PDB entry 2IYP | X-ray diffraction, 2.79 A resolution | chains A and B

[Chain A (and B)]
Molecule: 6-phosphogluconate dehydrogenase, decarboxylating
From: Lactococcus lactis
Notes: EC 1.1.1.44; chain B of this document is another copy of the same molecule, construct and numbering; everything in this record applies to it too
UniProt: P96789 (6PGD_LACLC); residue numbers follow UniProt; this construct covers 1-472
Sequence (473 residues; row label = number of the first residue in the row; numbering starts at 0):
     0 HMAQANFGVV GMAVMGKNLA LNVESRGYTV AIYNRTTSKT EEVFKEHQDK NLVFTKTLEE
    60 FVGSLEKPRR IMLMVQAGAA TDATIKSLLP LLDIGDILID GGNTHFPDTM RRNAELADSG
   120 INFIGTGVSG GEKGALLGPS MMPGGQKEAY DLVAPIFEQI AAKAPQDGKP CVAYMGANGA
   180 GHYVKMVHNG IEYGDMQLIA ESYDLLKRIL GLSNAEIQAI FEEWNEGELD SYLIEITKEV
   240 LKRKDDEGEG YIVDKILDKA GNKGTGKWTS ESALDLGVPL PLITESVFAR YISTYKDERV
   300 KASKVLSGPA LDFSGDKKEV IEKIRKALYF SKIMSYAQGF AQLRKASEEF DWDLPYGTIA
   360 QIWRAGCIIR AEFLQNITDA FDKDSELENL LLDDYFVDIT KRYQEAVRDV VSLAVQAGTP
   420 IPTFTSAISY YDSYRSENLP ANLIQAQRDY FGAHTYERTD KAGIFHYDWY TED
Not modelled in the structure: 0, 471-472 (chain B: 471-472)
Small-molecule neighbours:
  - ribulose-5-phosphate (5RP): N102, V127, S128, K184, H187, N188, E191, Y192, G260, N261, K262, G263, T264, R289, I367
  - NADP (NAP; NADP nicotinamide-adenine-dinucleotide phosphate): G10, M11, A12, V13, M14, N33, R34, T35, K38, M73, V74, Q75, A76, A79, T83, G101, N102, V127, G130, K184
UniProt features mapped onto this chain:
  - active site: K184 (Proton acceptor), E191 (Proton donor)
  - binding site (NADP(+)): G10 to G15, N33 to T35, V74 to A76, N102
  - binding site (substrate): N102, S128 to G130, H187, N188, Y192, K262, R289, R447, H453
Reported in the primary citation:
  - binding site for NADP: G10 to G15, N33, R34, T35, V74, Q75, A76, A79, T83, N102
  - conformationally variable residues (domain motion, order/disorder transition): R34, A76 to G77, A82 to P89, I98 to G101, R111 to V127, A148 to A153
  - self-association interface (contacts with another copy of this molecule): R434 to Y469
  - catalytic residues: K184 (citing earlier work)
  - catalytic residues: E191 (proposed by the authors, not directly observed)

[Interface between chain A and chain B]
Residue-residue contacts (263):
  G130(A) - F450(B)
  E131(A) - F450(B)  hydrogen bond (backbone-backbone)
  E131(A) - Y469(B)
  K132(A) - Y469(B)
  E191(A) - F450(B)
  M195(A) - I443(B)  hydrophobic
  M195(A) - Q446(B)
  M195(A) - R447(B)
  Q196(A) - I443(B)
  I198(A) - Q446(B)
  A199(A) - P439(B)
  Y202(A) - P439(B)  hydrophobic
  Y202(A) - N441(B)
  Y202(A) - L442(B)  hydrophobic
  D203(A) - P439(B)
  R207(A) - N437(B)
  I235(A) - Y449(B)  hydrophobic
  T236(A) - L442(B)
  T236(A) - Q446(B)  hydrogen bond
  E238(A) - Y449(B)
  V239(A) - A445(B)  hydrophobic
  V239(A) - Y449(B)  hydrophobic
  V239(A) - W468(B)  hydrophobic
  R242(A) - Y466(B)
  R242(A) - D467(B)
  R242(A) - W468(B)  hydrogen bond (side chain-backbone)
  K243(A) - Y466(B)  hydrogen bond (backbone-side chain)
  D244(A) - R457(B)  salt bridge
  D245(A) - R457(B)  salt bridge
  D245(A) - Y466(B)
  E246(A) - R457(B)
  E246(A) - K460(B)  salt bridge
  E246(A) - F464(B)
  I251(A) - Y455(B)
  I251(A) - Y466(B)  hydrophobic
  V252(A) - N441(B)  hydrogen bond (backbone-side chain)
  D253(A) - T458(B)
  K254(A) - R457(B)
  K254(A) - T458(B)  hydrogen bond (backbone-backbone)
  I255(A) - N441(B)
  I255(A) - Q444(B)
  I255(A) - A445(B)  hydrophobic
  I255(A) - Y455(B)  hydrophobic
  I255(A) - E456(B)
  I255(A) - T458(B)
  L256(A) - Q444(B)
  L256(A) - E456(B)  hydrogen bond (backbone-backbone)
  L256(A) - R457(B)
  L256(A) - T458(B)
  D257(A) - E436(B)
  D257(A) - N437(B)
  D257(A) - L438(B)  hydrogen bond (side chain-backbone)
  D257(A) - A440(B)
  D257(A) - N441(B)
  K258(A) - A440(B)
  K258(A) - Q444(B)
  A259(A) - Q444(B)
  G260(A) - Q444(B)  hydrogen bond (backbone-side chain)
  G260(A) - R447(B)
  N261(A) - R447(B)
  K262(A) - H453(B)  hydrogen bond
  K266(A) - L273(B)
  S269(A) - L273(B)
  E270(A) - L273(B)
  A272(A) - Y290(B)
  L273(A) - K266(B)
  L273(A) - S269(B)
  L273(A) - L273(B)  hydrophobic
  L273(A) - V286(B)  hydrophobic
  L273(A) - F287(B)  hydrophobic
  L273(A) - Y290(B)  hydrogen bond (backbone-side chain)
  D274(A) - K266(B)  salt bridge
  D274(A) - E270(B)
  G276(A) - Y290(B)
  G276(A) - Y294(B)
  V277(A) - F287(B)
  V277(A) - Y290(B)
  V277(A) - Y294(B)
  P278(A) - F287(B)  hydrophobic
  P278(A) - I291(B)  hydrophobic
  P278(A) - Y294(B)
  L279(A) - F287(B)
  P280(A) - E284(B)
  P280(A) - F287(B)
  T283(A) - T283(B)
  T283(A) - F287(B)
  E284(A) - P280(B)
  E284(A) - E284(B)
  E284(A) - S425(B)  hydrogen bond
  V286(A) - L273(B)  hydrophobic
  F287(A) - V277(B)
  F287(A) - P278(B)  hydrophobic
  F287(A) - L279(B)
  F287(A) - P280(B)
  F287(A) - T283(B)
  R289(A) - I443(B)
  R289(A) - R447(B)
  Y290(A) - A272(B)
  Y290(A) - L273(B)  hydrogen bond (side chain-backbone)
  Y290(A) - G276(B)
  Y290(A) - V277(B)
  Y290(A) - P278(B)
  I291(A) - P278(B)  hydrophobic
  I291(A) - Y429(B)  hydrophobic
  S292(A) - A440(B)
  Y294(A) - V277(B)
  K295(A) - E436(B)  hydrogen bond (side chain-backbone)
  K295(A) - N437(B)  hydrogen bond
  E297(A) - Y433(B)  hydrogen bond
  R298(A) - S432(B)
  R298(A) - Y433(B)
  R298(A) - R434(B)
  R298(A) - S435(B)  hydrogen bond (side chain-backbone)
  R298(A) - E436(B)  hydrogen bond (side chain-backbone)
  R298(A) - N437(B)
  R298(A) - L438(B)
  K300(A) - E387(B)  salt bridge
  A301(A) - L391(B)  hydrophobic
  A301(A) - Y433(B)  hydrophobic
  S302(A) - R434(B)
  S302(A) - E436(B)
  V304(A) - V396(B)  hydrophobic
  L305(A) - L390(B)
  L305(A) - V396(B)  hydrophobic
  L305(A) - Y430(B)
  L305(A) - Y433(B)  hydrophobic
  L305(A) - R434(B)
  S306(A) - K400(B)
  S306(A) - Q403(B)  hydrogen bond (backbone-side chain)
  S306(A) - Y430(B)  hydrogen bond (backbone-side chain)
  S306(A) - R434(B)
  G307(A) - Q403(B)
  G307(A) - R434(B)
  P308(A) - Q403(B)
  P308(A) - R407(B)
  P308(A) - R434(B)
  I367(A) - F450(B)  hydrophobic
  E387(A) - E297(B)
  E387(A) - K300(B)  salt bridge
  N388(A) - E297(B)
  L390(A) - L305(B)
  L391(A) - A301(B)  hydrophobic
  L391(A) - V304(B)  hydrophobic
  V396(A) - V304(B)
  K400(A) - S306(B)
  Q403(A) - S306(B)
  Q403(A) - G307(B)
  Q403(A) - P308(B)
  R407(A) - P308(B)
  R407(A) - V414(B)  hydrogen bond (side chain-backbone)
  R407(A) - Q415(B)  hydrogen bond (backbone-side chain)
  R407(A) - G417(B)
  D408(A) - Q415(B)  hydrogen bond
  V410(A) - V414(B)  hydrophobic
  S411(A) - S411(B)  hydrogen bond
  V414(A) - R407(B)  hydrogen bond (backbone-side chain)
  V414(A) - V410(B)  hydrophobic
  Q415(A) - R407(B)
  Q415(A) - D408(B)  hydrogen bond
  Q415(A) - S411(B)
  G417(A) - R407(B)
  G417(A) - D431(B)
  G417(A) - R434(B)  hydrogen bond (backbone-side chain)
  P419(A) - D431(B)
  P419(A) - S432(B)
  P419(A) - S435(B)
  I420(A) - S428(B)
  P421(A) - S428(B)
  T424(A) - T424(B)
  T424(A) - S428(B)  hydrogen bond
  S425(A) - E284(B)
  S428(A) - P419(B)
  S428(A) - I420(B)
  S428(A) - P421(B)
  S428(A) - T424(B)  hydrogen bond
  Y429(A) - I291(B)  hydrophobic
  Y430(A) - L305(B)
  Y430(A) - S306(B)  hydrogen bond (side chain-backbone)
  D431(A) - G417(B)
  D431(A) - P419(B)
  S432(A) - R298(B)
  S432(A) - P419(B)
  Y433(A) - I291(B)
  Y433(A) - E297(B)  hydrogen bond
  Y433(A) - R298(B)
  Y433(A) - A301(B)
  R434(A) - S302(B)
  R434(A) - L305(B)
  R434(A) - S306(B)
  R434(A) - G307(B)
  R434(A) - P308(B)
  R434(A) - G417(B)  hydrogen bond (side chain-backbone)
  S435(A) - R298(B)  hydrogen bond (backbone-side chain)
  E436(A) - D257(B)
  E436(A) - K295(B)  hydrogen bond (backbone-side chain)
  E436(A) - R298(B)
  E436(A) - S302(B)
  N437(A) - R207(B)  hydrogen bond (backbone-side chain)
  N437(A) - D257(B)
  N437(A) - K295(B)
  N437(A) - R298(B)
  L438(A) - D257(B)  hydrogen bond (backbone-side chain)
  L438(A) - R298(B)
  L438(A) - P419(B)  hydrophobic
  P439(A) - A199(B)
  P439(A) - Y202(B)  hydrophobic
  P439(A) - D203(B)
  A440(A) - D257(B)
  A440(A) - S292(B)
  N441(A) - Y202(B)  hydrogen bond
  N441(A) - V252(B)  hydrogen bond (side chain-backbone)
  N441(A) - I255(B)
  N441(A) - D257(B)
  L442(A) - I198(B)  hydrophobic
  L442(A) - Y202(B)  hydrophobic
  L442(A) - T236(B)
  L442(A) - V239(B)  hydrophobic
  I443(A) - M195(B)
  I443(A) - Q196(B)
  I443(A) - A199(B)  hydrophobic
  Q444(A) - I255(B)
  Q444(A) - L256(B)
  Q444(A) - K258(B)
  Q444(A) - A259(B)
  Q444(A) - G260(B)  hydrogen bond (side chain-backbone)
  A445(A) - I255(B)  hydrophobic
  Q446(A) - M195(B)
  Q446(A) - I198(B)
  Q446(A) - I235(B)
  Q446(A) - T236(B)  hydrogen bond
  R447(A) - M195(B)
  R447(A) - G260(B)
  R447(A) - R289(B)
  Y449(A) - I235(B)  hydrophobic
  Y449(A) - E238(B)
  Y449(A) - V239(B)  hydrophobic
  F450(A) - E191(B)
  F450(A) - M195(B)  hydrophobic
  F450(A) - I235(B)  hydrophobic
  F450(A) - I367(B)  hydrophobic
  Y455(A) - I251(B)
  Y455(A) - I255(B)  hydrophobic
  E456(A) - K254(B)
  E456(A) - I255(B)
  E456(A) - L256(B)  hydrogen bond (backbone-backbone)
  R457(A) - D244(B)  salt bridge
  R457(A) - D245(B)  salt bridge
  R457(A) - E246(B)
  R457(A) - I251(B)
  R457(A) - K254(B)
  R457(A) - L256(B)
  T458(A) - D253(B)
  T458(A) - K254(B)  hydrogen bond (backbone-backbone)
  K460(A) - E246(B)  salt bridge
  F464(A) - E246(B)
  Y466(A) - R242(B)  hydrogen bond
  Y466(A) - K243(B)  hydrogen bond (side chain-backbone)
  Y466(A) - D245(B)
  Y466(A) - I251(B)  hydrophobic
  D467(A) - R242(B)
  W468(A) - V239(B)  hydrophobic
  W468(A) - R242(B)  hydrogen bond (backbone-side chain)
  W468(A) - I251(B)  hydrophobic
Interface residues without a listed pair, chain A (126 interface residues in all): V13, Y231, L232, V299, K344, T399, T418, I427, D459, H465, Y469, T470
Interface residues without a listed pair, chain B (120 interface residues in all): Y231, L232, K262, D274, V299, K344, N388, T418, I427, G451, A452

[In short]
126 residues of chain A and 120 residues of chain B are in contact, with 45 hydrogen bonds and 9 salt bridges.
Among the polar pairs are D244(A)-R457(B), D245(A)-R457(B) and E246(A)-K460(B). The paper reports catalytic
residues K184(A) and E191(A); a binding site for NADP at G10(A), N33(A) and R34(A) among others.
Both chains are 6-phosphogluconate dehydrogenase, decarboxylating (Lactococcus lactis). Entry 2IYP (product
rup) was determined by X-ray diffraction (same publication as 2IYO, 2IZ0 and 2IZ1).
